PDB entry 8ATC | X-ray diffraction, 2.50 A resolution | chains B and D of the 4 polymer chains in the assembly

# Chain B (and D)
Name: Aspartate carbamoyltransferase regulatory chain
Organism: Escherichia coli
Notes: chain D of this document is another copy of the same molecule, construct and numbering; everything in this record applies to it too
UniProt: P0A7F3 (PYRI_ECOLI); residues 2-153 here correspond to UniProt positions 1-152 (UniProt number = residue number - 1)
Sequence (153 residues; each row starts with the number of its first residue):
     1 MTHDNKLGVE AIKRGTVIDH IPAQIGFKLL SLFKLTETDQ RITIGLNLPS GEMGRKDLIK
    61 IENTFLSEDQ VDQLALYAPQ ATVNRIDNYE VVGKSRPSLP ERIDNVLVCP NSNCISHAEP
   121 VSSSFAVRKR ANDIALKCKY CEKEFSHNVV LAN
Not modelled in the structure: 1-7
Sequence notes: conflict G8 (Gln7 in P0A7F3)
Bound ions: Zn2+: C109, C114, C138, C141

# How chain B and chain D interact
Pairs across the interface (32):
  V9(B) - E10(D)
  E10(B) - V9(D)
  E10(B) - E10(D)
  F27(B) - F27(D)  hydrophobic
  F27(B) - L30(D)  hydrophobic
  L30(B) - F27(D)  hydrophobic
  S31(B) - F27(D)
  T36(B) - F27(D)
  T38(B) - Q24(D)
  T38(B) - N47(D)  hydrogen bond (backbone-side chain)
  D39(B) - N47(D)
  D39(B) - R55(D)  salt bridge
  R41(B) - L46(D)
  R41(B) - N47(D)
  R41(B) - L48(D)
  I42(B) - G45(D)
  I42(B) - L46(D)  hydrogen bond (backbone-backbone)
  T43(B) - I44(D)
  I44(B) - T43(D)
  I44(B) - I44(D)  hydrogen bond (backbone-backbone)
  I44(B) - L46(D)  hydrophobic
  G45(B) - I42(D)
  L46(B) - T36(D)
  L46(B) - R41(D)
  L46(B) - I42(D)  hydrogen bond (backbone-backbone)
  L46(B) - I44(D)  hydrophobic
  N47(B) - T38(D)
  N47(B) - D39(D)
  N47(B) - Q40(D)
  N47(B) - R41(D)
  L48(B) - R41(D)
  R55(B) - D39(D)  salt bridge
Also at the interface, not in a pair above, chain B (18 interface residues in all): Q40
Also at the interface, not in a pair above, chain D (19 interface residues in all): S31

# In short
Chain B and chain D form an interface of 18 and 19 residues respectively; the contacts include 4 hydrogen
bonds and 2 salt bridges. Polar pairs include D39(B)-R55(D), T38(B)-N47(D) and I42(B)-L46(D). The Zn2+ site is
built by C109(B), C114(B), C138(B) and C141(B).
Chain B and chain D are both Aspartate carbamoyltransferase regulatory chain (Escherichia coli); the
structure, Complex of N-phosphonacetyl-L-aspartate with aspartate carbamoyltransferase. X-ray refinement,
analysis of conformational changes and catalytic and allosteric ..., was determined by X-ray diffraction.
